7KQB - chains A and H of the 7 polymer chains in the assembly; structure by electron microscopy, 2.42 A resolution.

== Chain A ==
Molecule: Spike glycoprotein
From: Severe acute respiratory syndrome coronavirus 2
UniProtKB: P0DTC2 (SPIKE_SARS2); residues 1-1208 here = UniProt positions 1-1208
Sequence (1208 residues; numbered 1 to 1208; the number before each row is that of its first residue):
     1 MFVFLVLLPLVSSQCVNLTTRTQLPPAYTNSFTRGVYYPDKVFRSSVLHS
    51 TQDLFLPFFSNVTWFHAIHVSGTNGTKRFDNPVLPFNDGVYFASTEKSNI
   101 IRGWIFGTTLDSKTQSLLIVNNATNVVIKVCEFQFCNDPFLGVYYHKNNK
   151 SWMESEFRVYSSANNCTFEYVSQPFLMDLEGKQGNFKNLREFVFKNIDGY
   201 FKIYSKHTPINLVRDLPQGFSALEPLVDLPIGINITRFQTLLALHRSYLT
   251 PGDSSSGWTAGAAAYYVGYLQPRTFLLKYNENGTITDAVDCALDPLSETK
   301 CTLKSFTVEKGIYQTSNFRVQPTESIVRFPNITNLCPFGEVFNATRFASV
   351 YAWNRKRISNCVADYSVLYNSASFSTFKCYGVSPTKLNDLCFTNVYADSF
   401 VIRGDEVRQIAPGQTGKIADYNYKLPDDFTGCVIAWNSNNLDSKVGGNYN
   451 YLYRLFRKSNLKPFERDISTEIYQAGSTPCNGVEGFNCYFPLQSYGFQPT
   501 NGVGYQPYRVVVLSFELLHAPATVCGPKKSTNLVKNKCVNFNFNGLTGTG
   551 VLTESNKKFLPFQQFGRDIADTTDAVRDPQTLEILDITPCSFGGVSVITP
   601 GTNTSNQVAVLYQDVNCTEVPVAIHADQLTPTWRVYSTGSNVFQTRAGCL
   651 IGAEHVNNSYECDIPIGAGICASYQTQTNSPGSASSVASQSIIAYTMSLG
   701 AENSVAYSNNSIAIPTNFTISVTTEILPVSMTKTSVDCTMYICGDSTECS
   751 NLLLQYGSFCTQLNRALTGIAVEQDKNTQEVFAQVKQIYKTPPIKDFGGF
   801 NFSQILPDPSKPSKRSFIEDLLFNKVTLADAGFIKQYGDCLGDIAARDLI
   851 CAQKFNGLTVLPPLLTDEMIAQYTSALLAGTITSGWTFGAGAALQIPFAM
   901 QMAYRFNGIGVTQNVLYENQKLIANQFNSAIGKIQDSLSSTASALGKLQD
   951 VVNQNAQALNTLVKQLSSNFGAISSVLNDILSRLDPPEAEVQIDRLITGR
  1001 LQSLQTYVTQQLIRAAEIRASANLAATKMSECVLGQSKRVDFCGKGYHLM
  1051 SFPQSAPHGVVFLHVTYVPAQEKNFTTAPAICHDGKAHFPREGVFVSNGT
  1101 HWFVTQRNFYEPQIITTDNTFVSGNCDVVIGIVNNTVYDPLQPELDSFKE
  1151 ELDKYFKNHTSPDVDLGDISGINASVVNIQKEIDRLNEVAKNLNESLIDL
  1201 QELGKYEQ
Disordered / not traced: 1-13, 71-75, 625-632, 677-688, 828-852, 941-943, 1147-1208
Differences from the reference sequence: conflict Gly682 (Arg in P0DTC2), Ser683 (Arg in P0DTC2), Ser685 (Arg in P0DTC2), Pro986 (Lys in P0DTC2), Pro987 (Val in P0DTC2)
UniProt features mapped onto this chain:
  - region: Asn280 to Cys301 (Putative superantigen), Arg403 to Asp405 (Integrin-binding motif), Asn448 to Phe456 (Immunodominant HLA epitope recognized by the CD8+), Pro681, Ala684 (Putative superantigen), Ser816 to Tyr837 (Fusion peptide 1), Lys835 to Phe855 (Fusion peptide 2), Asp1163 to Glu1202 (Heptad repeat 2)
  - site: Arg815, Ser816 (Cleavage)
  - glycosylation: Asn17 (N-linked (GlcNAc...) (complex) asparagine), Asn61 (N-linked (GlcNAc...) (hybrid) asparagine), Asn74 (N-linked (GlcNAc...) (complex) asparagine), Asn122 (N-linked (GlcNAc...) (hybrid) asparagine), Asn149 (N-linked (GlcNAc...) (complex) asparagine), Asn165 (N-linked (GlcNAc...) (complex) asparagine), Asn234 (N-linked (GlcNAc...) (high mannose) asparagine), Asn282 (N-linked (GlcNAc...) (complex) asparagine), Thr323 (O-linked (GalNAc) threonine), Ser325 (O-linked (HexNAc...) serine), Asn331 (N-linked (GlcNAc...) (complex) asparagine), Asn343 (N-linked (GlcNAc...) (complex) asparagine), Asn603 (N-linked (GlcNAc...) (hybrid) asparagine), Asn616 (N-linked (GlcNAc...) (complex) asparagine), Asn657 (N-linked (GlcNAc...) (complex) asparagine), Thr676 (O-linked (GlcNAc...) threonine), Thr678 (O-linked (GlcNAc...) threonine), Asn709 (N-linked (GlcNAc...) (high mannose) asparagine), Asn717 (N-linked (GlcNAc...) (hybrid) asparagine), Asn801 (N-linked (GlcNAc...) (hybrid) asparagine) and 6 more in UniProt
  - natural variant: Leu5 (L5F: In strain: Iota/B.1.526), Ser13 (S13I: In strain: Epsilon/B.1.427/B.1.429), Leu18 (L18F: In strain: Beta/B.1.351, Gamma/P.1 and 1 more), Thr19 (T19I: In strain: Omicron/BQ.1.1, Omicron/XBB.1.5 and 1 more; T19R: In strain: Delta/B.1.617.2, Omicron/BA.2 and 4 more), Thr20 (T20N: In strain: Gamma/P.1), Leu24 to Ala27 (sequence variant, change not given here; In strain: Omicron/BA.2, Omicron/BA.2.12.1 and 6 more), Pro26 (P26S: In strain: Gamma/P.1), Gln52 (Q52H: In strain: Omicron/EG.5.1), Ala67 (A67V: In strain: Eta/B.1.525, Omicron/BA.1), His69 to Val70 (deletion: In strain: Alpha/B.1.1.7, Eta/B.1.525 and 5 more), Gly75 (G75V: In strain: Lambda/C.37), Thr76 (T76I: In strain: Lambda/C.37), 82 further natural variant entries in UniProt
  - mutagenesis: His69 to Val70 (Increased incorporation of cleaved spike into virions), Asn121 (N121Q: Partial loss of biliverdin affinity), Arg190 (R190K: Partial loss of biliverdin affinity), Asn234 (N234Q: Increased resistance to neutralizing antibodies), Asn331 (N331Q: Reduced viral infectivity), Asn343 (N343Q: Reduced viral infectivity), Leu452 (L452R: Increased resistance to neutralizing antibodies. Decreases HLA binding to NF9 epitope. Increased binding affinity to human ACE2), Tyr453 (Y453F: Decreased HLA binding to NF9 epitope. Increased binding affinity to human ACE2), Ala475 (A475V: Increased resistance to neutralizing antibodies), Val483 (V483A: Increased resistance to neutralizing antibodies), Glu484 (E484D: Increased replication in human TMEM106B overexpressing cells), Phe490 (F490L: Increased resistance to neutralizing antibodies and human covalescent sera neutralization), 12 further mutagenesis entries in UniProt
Cystine bridges: Cys15-Cys136, Cys131-Cys166, Cys291-Cys301, Cys336-Cys361, Cys379-Cys432, Cys391-Cys525, Cys480-Cys488, Cys538-Cys590, Cys617-Cys649, Cys662-Cys671, Cys738-Cys760, Cys743-Cys749, Cys1032-Cys1043, Cys1082-Cys1126
Covalent attachments: N-acetylglucosamine (NAG) linked to Asn165, Asn282, Asn331, Asn343, Asn616, Asn709, Asn717, Asn1098, Asn1134

== Chain H ==
Molecule: Fab 5A6 heavy chain
From: Homo sapiens
Notes: antibody fragment or engineered binder
Sequence (449 residues; each row starts with the number of its first residue):
     1 QVQLQESGGGLVQPGGSLRLSCAASGFTFSSYEMNWVRQAPGKGLEWVAV
    51 ISYDGSNKYYADSVKGRFTISRDNAKNSLYLQMNSLRAEDTAVYYCARLI
   101 TMVRGEDYWGQGTLVTVSSASTKGPSVFPLAPSSKSTSGGTAALGCLVKD
   151 YFPEPVTVSWNSGALTSGVHTFPAVLQSSGLYSLSSVVTVPSSSLGTQTY
   201 ICNVNHKPSNTKVDKKVEPKSCDKTHTCPPCPAPEAAGGPSVFLFPPKPK
   251 DTLMISRTPEVTCVVVDVSHEDPEVKFNWYVDGVEVHNAKTKPREEQYNS
   301 TYRVVSVLTVLHQDWLNGKEYKCKVSNKALPAPIEKTISKAKGQPREPQV
   351 YTLPPSRDELTKNQVSLTCLVKGFYPSDIAVEWESNGQPENNYKTTPPVL
   401 DSDGSFFLYSRLTVDKSRWQQGNVFSCSVMHEALHNHYTQKSLSLSPGK
Disordered / not traced: 1-2, 223-449
Cystine bridges: Cys22-Cys96, Cys146-Cys202

== Interface between chain A and chain H ==
Pairs across the interface (26):
  Tyr449(A) with Arg104(H); Glu106(H)
  Thr470(A) with Ser31(H); Tyr53(H)
  Glu471(A) with Tyr53(H)
  Asn481(A) with Ser52(H), hydrogen bond (backbone-side chain); Asn57(H), hydrogen bond; Tyr59(H), hydrogen bond
  Gly482(A) with Glu33(H); Ser52(H), hydrogen bond (backbone-side chain)
  Val483(A) with Glu33(H); Tyr59(H), hydrophobic
  Glu484(A) with Glu33(H), hydrogen bond (backbone-side chain); Arg98(H), salt bridge; Thr101(H); Val103(H)
  Gly485(A) with Thr101(H)
  Tyr489(A) with Met102(H), hydrophobic; Val103(H), hydrophobic
  Phe490(A) with Ser31(H); Tyr32(H), hydrophobic; Arg98(H); Val103(H)
  Leu492(A) with Val103(H)
  Gln493(A) with Arg104(H)
  Ser494(A) with Arg104(H)
Other interface residues (no listed pair), chain A (16 interface residues in all): Leu455, Phe456, Ile472
Other interface residues (no listed pair), chain H (15 interface residues in all): Val50, Gly105
The authors on this interface:
  - epitope / paratope residues, chain A: Tyr449(A), Glu484(A)

== Summary ==
Chain A and chain H form an interface of 16 and 15 residues respectively; the contacts include 5 hydrogen
bonds and 1 salt bridge. Polar pairs include Glu484(A)-Arg98(H), Asn481(A)-Ser52(H) and Asn481(A)-Asn57(H).
Covalently linked N-acetylglucosamine: at Asn165(A), Asn282(A), Asn331(A), Asn343(A), Asn616(A) and Asn709(A)
and 3 more. The paper reports epitope/paratope residues Tyr449(A) and Glu484(A).
Here chain A is Spike glycoprotein (Severe acute respiratory syndrome coronavirus 2) and chain H is Fab 5A6
heavy chain (Homo sapiens). Entry 7KQB (SARS-CoV-2 spike glycoprotein:Fab 5A6 complex I) was determined by
electron microscopy, deposited together with 7M71.
